Entry 8FN4 (electron microscopy, 3.70 A resolution); this record covers chains 1 and 4 of the 6 polymer chains in the assembly.

# Chain 1
Molecule: RNA-editing substrate-binding complex protein 1 (RESC1)
From: Trypanosoma brucei
Reference sequence: Q57XL7 (Q57XL7_TRYB2); residue numbers follow UniProt; this construct covers 1-473
Amino-acid sequence (473 residues; numbered 1 to 473; the number before each row is that of its first residue):
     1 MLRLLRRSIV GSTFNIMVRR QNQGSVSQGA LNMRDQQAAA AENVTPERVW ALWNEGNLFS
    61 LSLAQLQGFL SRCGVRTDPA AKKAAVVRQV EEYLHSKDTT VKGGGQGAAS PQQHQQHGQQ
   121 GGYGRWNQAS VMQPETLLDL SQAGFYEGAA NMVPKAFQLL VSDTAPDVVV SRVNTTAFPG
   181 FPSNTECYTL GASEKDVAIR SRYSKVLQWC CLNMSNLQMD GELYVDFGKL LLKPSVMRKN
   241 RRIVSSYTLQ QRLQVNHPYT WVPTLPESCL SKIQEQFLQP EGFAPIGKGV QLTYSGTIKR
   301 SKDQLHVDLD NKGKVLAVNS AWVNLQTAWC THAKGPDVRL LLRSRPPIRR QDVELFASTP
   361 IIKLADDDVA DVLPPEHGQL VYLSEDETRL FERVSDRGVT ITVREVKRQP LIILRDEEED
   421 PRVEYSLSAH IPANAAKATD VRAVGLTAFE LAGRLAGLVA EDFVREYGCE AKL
Disordered / not traced: 1-121, 164-196
From the paper describing this entry:
  - mutagenesis - R408A: unchanged growth

# Chain 4
Molecule: RNA-editing substrate-binding complex protein 4 (RESC4)
From: Trypanosoma brucei
Reference sequence: Q384R6 (Q384R6_TRYB2); residues 1-1087 here = UniProt positions 1-1087
Amino-acid sequence (1087 residues; row label = number of the first residue in the row):
     1 MNGRLYCLIR RITSPPVATR LIKEELCLSM AAIARLPLRR DQLAHVTNTE AITTRAQRIS
    61 HLCTPTELGM IAEGAEALSC NRFDLADALI DGAYESVRRA ASSTRLSHVS AIARYSASIK
   121 TYGNETITTL LKAGASLLQK NDSVPVLKSF LGVAQSHLTD GEMRVLIDEM CAKATEEQRL
   181 CINSIGTQSL AKDAAKCGEE TLTKGNEDGD ETAVDDEETQ AWDMLRARQW MLQLVRCGKP
   241 PTAAEAVQAM ELYAHFAVRD FVLHEKIEDL VLLVLPTGNK FHLNEMHKIV LRSPNLFPRV
   301 RNTLGQDHSG VSDVHRADRG VEWSDDPASS LTTTYTTSRA YSMLLLGQRL SEDIMFDVVQ
   361 EQSETIPVDV AAQAACLFAE KGDIPEGVIL RLSAELEHIS PQGVTAFVRA ARRDSSGALL
   421 PHYAAVLNRF TERDLCDTPL ETLLQMCEVF ALPAPRGTSE GDNDSINESQ SKFQKALIVR
   481 LFSVIQGSRD VPFLCKVAKA VRAFDANDEL IQFVCSSICA QGALSECEAL IAFDMIRCCD
   541 FVYEPLLDAM EPVFRRLVES VSAMLEGKST INDVEVRRCA CFATLQSEFD CPDFETLASL
   601 LVHTVEKNVT GCPVELIPSV GLLCVRTRRT SALYIVGNKL EGNMQQLSDD AIGELARLLV
   661 GTENLATKEL AVEFQSVVVS RLLRQQSLPP DVVALSAVVW LRQGDKVGTI DERSVDYIIK
   721 WMYAIGSSVY TDLCLAVHLS ASVESLSNAL IDDLPRRLEL LTTNEMANAI FGLGEVSDMG
   781 ARLSHQLVAE RCSDYVVDHS QEFWSGKVIA RLLYGFSRMH CTKRSLYNVF ATRLAHRPVF
   841 SLLDQEAISF AIAAFGRVKY LDKKLFDRFT RWILDHSKDL NAAELLLTIR GVSRVMLLND
   901 QLYDDLGSKA AEKVKEFPIE SQCVLLSSFG SLGVEHERLA SRMVSSIAEN REELTDATKA
   961 VDVITSLWSM NYDVEDDKHV AQLADWVVQR AEELTDESIG KLCLVLSDTN WRHVPLVRAI
  1021 AEQSVRLQGQ QSISPKCCRE VLDVLGTFMI HHQGARENLS ALGRSISKER IQLSEEEEQH
  1081 LQLLLRR
Disordered / not traced: 1-335, 457-465, 1086-1087

# Interface between chain 1 and chain 4
Contacting residue pairs (32; chain 1 residue first):
  Gly-122(1) / Phe-850(4)
  Gly-122(1) / Ala-883(4)
  Gly-122(1) / Glu-884(4)  hydrogen bond (backbone-side chain)
  Tyr-123(1) / Phe-771(4)
  Tyr-123(1) / Arg-811(4)  hydrogen bond
  Tyr-123(1) / Glu-846(4)
  Tyr-123(1) / Phe-850(4)
  Arg-125(1) / Glu-775(4)  hydrogen bond (side chain-backbone)
  Arg-125(1) / Val-776(4)
  Arg-125(1) / Met-779(4)
  Arg-125(1) / Arg-818(4)
  Trp-126(1) / Ala-883(4)  hydrophobic
  Trp-126(1) / Leu-886(4)
  Trp-126(1) / Pro-918(4)
  Asn-127(1) / Pro-918(4)
  Asn-127(1) / Glu-920(4)  hydrogen bond
  Asn-127(1) / Ser-921(4)
  Gln-128(1) / Met-779(4)  hydrogen bond
  Ala-129(1) / Val-924(4)
  Met-132(1) / Arg-894(4)
  Thr-136(1) / Lys-859(4)
  Thr-136(1) / Arg-894(4)  hydrogen bond
  Leu-137(1) / Lys-859(4)
  Leu-138(1) / Lys-859(4)
  Leu-138(1) / Val-895(4)
  Leu-138(1) / Met-896(4)  hydrophobic
  Asp-139(1) / Arg-824(4)  salt bridge
  Asp-139(1) / Lys-859(4)  hydrogen bond (backbone-backbone)
  Asp-139(1) / Tyr-860(4)
  Leu-140(1) / Leu-861(4)
  Ser-141(1) / Arg-824(4)  hydrogen bond
  Ser-141(1) / Tyr-860(4)
Interface residues without a listed pair, chain 1 (18 interface residues in all): Gly-124, Ser-130, Val-131, Gln-133
Interface residues without a listed pair, chain 4 (33 interface residues in all): His-738, Asp-778, Asn-828, Gln-845, Arg-857, Asp-862, Lys-863, Leu-887, Arg-890, Glu-916, Phe-917

# Overview
Chain 1 and chain 4 form an interface of 18 and 33 residues respectively; the contacts include 8 hydrogen
bonds and 1 salt bridge. Polar pairs include Asp-139(1)/Arg-824(4), Gly-122(1)/Glu-884(4) and
Tyr-123(1)/Arg-811(4). The paper reports that R408A of chain 1 leaves growth unchanged.
Chain 1 is RNA-editing substrate-binding complex protein 1 (RESC1) and chain 4 is RNA-editing
substrate-binding complex protein 4 (RESC4), both from Trypanosoma brucei; the structure, Cryo-EM structure of
RNase-treated RESC-A in trypanosomal RNA editing, was determined by electron microscopy, deposited together
with 8FN6, 8FNC, 8FNF, 8FNI and 8FNK.
